PDB entry 8WS8 | electron microscopy, 2.96 A resolution | chains A and C of the 4 polymer chains in the assembly

[Chain A]
Name: Cas12-1
Organism: unclassified sequences
Sequence (737 residues; numbered 1 to 737; the number before each row is that of its first residue):
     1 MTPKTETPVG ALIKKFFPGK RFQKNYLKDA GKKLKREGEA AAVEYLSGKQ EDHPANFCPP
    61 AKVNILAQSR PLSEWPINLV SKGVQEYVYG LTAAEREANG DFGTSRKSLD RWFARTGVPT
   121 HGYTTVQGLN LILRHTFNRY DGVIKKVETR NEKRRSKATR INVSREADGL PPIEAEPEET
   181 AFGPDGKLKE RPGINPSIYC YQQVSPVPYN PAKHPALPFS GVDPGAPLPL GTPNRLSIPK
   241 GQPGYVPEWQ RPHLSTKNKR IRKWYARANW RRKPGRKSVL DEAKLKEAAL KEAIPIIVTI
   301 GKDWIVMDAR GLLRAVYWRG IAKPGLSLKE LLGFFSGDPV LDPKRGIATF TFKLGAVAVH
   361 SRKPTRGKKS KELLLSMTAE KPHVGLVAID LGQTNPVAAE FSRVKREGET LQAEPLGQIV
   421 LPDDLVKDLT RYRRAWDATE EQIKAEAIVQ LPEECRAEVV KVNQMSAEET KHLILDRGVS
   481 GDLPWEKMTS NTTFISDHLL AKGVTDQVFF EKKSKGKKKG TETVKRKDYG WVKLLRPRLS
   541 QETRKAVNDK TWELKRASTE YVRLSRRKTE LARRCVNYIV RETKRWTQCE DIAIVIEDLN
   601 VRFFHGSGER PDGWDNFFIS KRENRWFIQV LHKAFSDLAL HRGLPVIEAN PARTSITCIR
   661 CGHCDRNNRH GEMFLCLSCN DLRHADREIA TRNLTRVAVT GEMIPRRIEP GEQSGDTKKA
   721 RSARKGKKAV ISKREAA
Not modelled in the structure: 1-57, 356-737

[Chain C]
Molecule: TS
Organism: unclassified sequences
Sequence (42 nucleotides; each row starts with the number of its first residue; numbers below 1 keep their minus sign (DC-32 is residue -32)):
   -32 CTGCCCTTGC AACTTCAGCA GCACGTAGGG GAGAATTGGC CA
Not modelled in the structure: -32 to -21, 7-9

[Interface between chain A and chain C]
Pairs across the interface (23; chain A residue first):
  Gln127(A) - DA1(C)  hydrogen bond to the base
  Arg134(A) - DA-1(C)  salt bridge to the phosphate
  His135(A) - DG-2(C)  hydrogen bond to the phosphate
  His135(A) - DA-1(C)  salt bridge to the phosphate
  Asn138(A) - DG-3(C)  sugar contact
  Asn138(A) - DG-2(C)  phosphate contact
  Arg139(A) - DG-3(C)  sugar contact
  Gly142(A) - DG-4(C)  sugar contact
  Lys145(A) - DG-3(C)  phosphate contact
  Lys146(A) - DG-5(C)  base contact
  Lys146(A) - DG-4(C)  sugar contact
  Thr149(A) - DG-4(C)  hydrogen bond to the phosphate
  Tyr199(A) - DG-2(C)  sugar contact
  Tyr199(A) - DA-1(C)  sugar contact
  Gln202(A) - DA1(C)  base contact
  Gln202(A) - DA2(C)  hydrogen bond to the base
  Ser336(A) - DG0(C)  phosphate contact
  Ser336(A) - DA1(C)  phosphate contact
  Gly337(A) - DA1(C)  hydrogen bond to the phosphate
  Asp338(A) - DA-1(C)  phosphate contact
  Asp338(A) - DG0(C)  sugar contact
  Thr351(A) - DG0(C)  hydrogen bond to the phosphate
  Lys353(A) - DA1(C)  salt bridge to the phosphate
Also at the interface, not in a pair above, chain A (19 interface residues in all): Leu131, Asn195, Val340
Also at the interface, not in a pair above, chain C (9 interface residues in all): DT3

[In short]
19 residues of chain A and 9 residues of chain C are in contact; the contacts include 6 hydrogen bonds and 3
salt bridges. Polar contacts include Gln127(A)-DA1(C), Gln202(A)-DA2(C) and His135(A)-DG-2(C).
Chain A is Cas12-1 and chain C is TS, both from unclassified sequences; the structure, Cryo-EM mini structure
of Cas12-1/crRNA/Target DNA complex, was determined by electron microscopy.
